4ERP - chains B and H of the 4 polymer chains in the assembly; structure by X-ray diffraction, 4.45 A resolution (low resolution: residue-level contacts below are approximate; hydrogen-bond / salt-bridge calls are withheld).

== Chain B ==
Name: Ribonucleoside-diphosphate reductase 1 subunit alpha
Organism: Escherichia coli K-12
Notes: EC 1.17.4.1
Reference sequence: P00452 (RIR1_ECOLI); residue numbers follow UniProt; this construct covers 1-761
Chain sequence (761 residues; each row starts with the number of its first residue):
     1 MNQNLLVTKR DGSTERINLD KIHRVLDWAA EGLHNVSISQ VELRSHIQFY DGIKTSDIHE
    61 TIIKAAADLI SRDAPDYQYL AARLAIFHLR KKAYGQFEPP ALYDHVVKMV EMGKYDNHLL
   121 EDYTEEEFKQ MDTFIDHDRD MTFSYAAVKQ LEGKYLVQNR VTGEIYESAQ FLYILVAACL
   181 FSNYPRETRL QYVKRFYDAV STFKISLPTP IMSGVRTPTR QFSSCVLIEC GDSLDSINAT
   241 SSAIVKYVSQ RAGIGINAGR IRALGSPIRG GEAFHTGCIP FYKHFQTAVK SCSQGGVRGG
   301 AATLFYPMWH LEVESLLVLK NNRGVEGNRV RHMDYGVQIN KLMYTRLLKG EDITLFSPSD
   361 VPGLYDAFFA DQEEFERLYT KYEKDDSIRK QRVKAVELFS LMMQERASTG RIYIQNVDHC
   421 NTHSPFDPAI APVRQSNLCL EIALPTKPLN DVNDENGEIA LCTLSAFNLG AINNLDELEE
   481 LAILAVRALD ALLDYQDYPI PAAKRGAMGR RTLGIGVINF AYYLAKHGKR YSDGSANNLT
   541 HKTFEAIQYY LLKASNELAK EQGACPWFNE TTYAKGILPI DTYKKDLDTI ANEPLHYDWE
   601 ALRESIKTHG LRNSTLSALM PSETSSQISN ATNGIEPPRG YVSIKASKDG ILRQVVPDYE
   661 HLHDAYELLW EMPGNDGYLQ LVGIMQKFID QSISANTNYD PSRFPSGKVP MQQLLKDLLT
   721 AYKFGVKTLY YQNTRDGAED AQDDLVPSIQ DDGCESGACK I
Unresolved in the structure: 1-3, 739-761
Curated features (UniProtKB/Swiss-Prot):
  - active site: Asn437 (Proton acceptor), Cys439 (Cysteine radical intermediate), Glu441 (Proton acceptor)
  - binding site (ATP): Lys9, Glu15 to Lys21, Thr55, Lys91
  - binding site (GDP): Thr209, Asn437, Glu441, Glu623 to Ser625
  - binding site (dTTP): Asp232 to Leu234, Arg262, Arg269
  - site: Cys225 (Important for hydrogen atom transfer), Cys462 (Important for hydrogen atom transfer), Tyr730 (Important for electron transfer), Tyr731 (Important for electron transfer), Cys754 (Interacts with thioredoxin/glutaredoxin), Cys759 (Interacts with thioredoxin/glutaredoxin)
  - modified residue: Lys283 (N6-acetyllysine)
  - natural variant: Met1 to Asn2 (deletion: In 15% of the chains), Met1 (deletion: In 30% of the chains)
  - mutagenesis: Glu441 (E441A/Q: Loss of activity; E441D: Decrease in activity), Tyr730 (Y730F: Loss of activity), Tyr731 (Y731F: Loss of activity)
Small-molecule neighbours: ATP (adenosine-5'-triphosphate): Val7, Lys9, Arg10, Asp11, Glu15, Arg16, Ile17, Asn18, Lys21, Ile22, Val25, Thr55, Ile58, His59, Phe87, Lys91

== Chain H ==
Name: Ribonucleoside-diphosphate reductase 1 subunit beta
Organism: Escherichia coli K-12
Notes: EC 1.17.4.1
Reference sequence: P69924 (RIR2_ECOLI); residues 1-375 here correspond to UniProt positions 2-376 (UniProt number = residue number + 1)
Chain sequence (375 residues; row label = number of the first residue in the row):
     1 AYTTFSQTKN DQLKEPMFFG QPVNVARYDQ QKYDIFEKLI EKQLSFFWRP EEVDVSRDRI
    61 DYQALPEHEK HIFISNLKYQ TLLDSIQGRS PNVALLPLIS IPELETWVET WAFSETIHSR
   121 SYTHIIRNIV NDPSVVFDDI VTNEQIQKRA EGISSYYDEL IEMTSYWHLL GEGTHTVNGK
   181 TVTVSLRELK KKLYLCLMSV NALEAIRFYV SFACSFAFAE RELMEGNAKI IRLIARDEAL
   241 HLTGTQHMLN LLRSGADDPE MAEIAEECKQ ECYDLFVQAA QQEKDWADYL FRDGSMIGLN
   301 KDILCQYVEY ITNIRMQAVG LDLPFQTRSN PIPWINTWLV SDNVQVAPQE VEVSSYLVGQ
   361 IDSEVDTDDL SNFQL
Unresolved in the structure: 344-362
Bound ions: mu-oxo-diiron Fe: Asp84, Glu115, His118, Glu204, Glu238, His241
Small-molecule neighbours: mu-oxo-diiron (FEO): Asp84, Trp111, Glu115, His118, Glu204, Phe208, Glu238, His241

== Chain B / chain H interface ==
Residue-residue contacts (56):
  Leu19(B) with His68(H); Ser295(H); Met296(H)
  His23(B) with Ser295(H); Asn300(H)
  Asn35(B) with Ser329(H)
  Ser37(B) with Asn330(H); Pro331(H); Ile332(H); Pro333(H)
  Ile38(B) with Ile303(H); Gln306(H)
  Ser39(B) with Gly298(H); Leu299(H); Ile303(H); Ile332(H); Trp334(H)
  Gln40(B) with Pro333(H); Trp334(H)
  Glu42(B) with Ile297(H); Gly298(H); Leu299(H)
  Leu43(B) with Glu220(H); Gly298(H); Trp334(H)
  Arg44(B) with Glu220(H); Trp334(H)
  Ile47(B) with Ile297(H)
  Tyr344(B) with Leu375(H)
  Leu347(B) with Leu370(H)
  Leu348(B) with Leu370(H); Ser371(H); Phe373(H); Leu375(H)
  Gly350(B) with Thr367(H)
  Val396(B) with Val365(H); Thr367(H)
  Gln404(B) with Ser363(H)
  Lys584(B) with Leu375(H)
  Asp586(B) with Leu375(H)
  Met711(B) with Ser363(H); Glu364(H)
  Gln712(B) with Glu364(H); Asp366(H); Asp369(H); Leu370(H)
  Lys716(B) with Asp369(H); Phe373(H)
  Leu719(B) with Leu370(H); Phe373(H); Leu375(H)
  Thr720(B) with Phe373(H)
  Tyr722(B) with Leu375(H)
  Lys723(B) with Phe373(H); Gln374(H); Leu375(H)
Also at the interface, not in a pair above, chain B (33 interface residues in all): Asp20, Arg24, His34, His46, Phe49, Pro710, Leu715
Also at the interface, not in a pair above, chain H (32 interface residues in all): Ala217, Arg221, Gly294, Asp302, Asn372

== Summary ==
33 residues of chain B face 32 of chain H across their interface. Bound to chain B: ATP. Ligands of chain H:
mu-oxo-diiron. From UniProt: 3 active-site residues, 10 ATP-binding residues, 6 GDP-binding residues and 5
dTTP-binding residues on chain B.
Chain B is Ribonucleoside-diphosphate reductase 1 subunit alpha and chain H is Ribonucleoside-diphosphate
reductase 1 subunit beta, both from Escherichia coli K-12; the structure, Crystal structure of a
gemcitabine-diphosphate inhibited E. coli class Ia ribonucleotide reductase complex, was determined by X-ray
diffraction (same publication as 4ERM).
